PDB entry 6GFQ | X-ray diffraction, 1.40 A resolution | chains A and B of the 3 polymer chains in the assembly

Chain A (and B):
Name: Glyceraldehyde-3-phosphate dehydrogenase
From: Thermosynechococcus elongatus (strain BP-1)
Notes: EC 1.2.1.-; chain B of this document is another copy of the same molecule, construct and numbering; everything in this record applies to it too
Reference sequence: Q8DIW5 (Q8DIW5_THEEB); numbering as in UniProt (aligned over 1-337)
Sequence (339 residues; numbered -1 to 337; the number before each row is that of its first residue; numbers below 1 keep their minus sign (Gly-1 is residue -1)):
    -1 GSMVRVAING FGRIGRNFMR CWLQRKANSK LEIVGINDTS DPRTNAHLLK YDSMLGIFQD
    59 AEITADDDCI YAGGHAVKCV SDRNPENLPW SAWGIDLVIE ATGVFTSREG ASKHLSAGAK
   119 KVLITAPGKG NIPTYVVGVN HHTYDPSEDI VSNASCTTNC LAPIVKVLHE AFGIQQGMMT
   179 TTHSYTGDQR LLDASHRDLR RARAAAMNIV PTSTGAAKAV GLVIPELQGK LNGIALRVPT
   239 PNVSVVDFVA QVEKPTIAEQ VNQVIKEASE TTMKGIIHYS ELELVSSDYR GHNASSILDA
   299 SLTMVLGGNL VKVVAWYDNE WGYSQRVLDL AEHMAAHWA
Unresolved in the structure: -1
Differences from the reference sequence: expression tag (-1 to 0)
Metal / ion sites: Mg2+: Gly305, Asn307
Residues lining bound ligands: NAD (nicotinamide-adenine-dinucleotide): Asn7, Gly8, Phe9, Gly10, Arg11, Ile12, Asn35, Asp36, Thr37, Asp80, Arg81, Ala99, Thr100, Gly101, Val102, Phe103, Thr123, Ala124, Cys154, Thr184, Asn317, Glu318, Tyr321
From the paper describing this entry:
  - conformationally variable residues (side-chain flip): Arg81

How chain A and chain B interact:
Residue-residue contacts (16):
  His45(A) - Glu281(B)
  His45(A) - Leu282(B)
  Tyr49(A) - Leu280(B)
  Tyr49(A) - Leu282(B)  hydrophobic
  Tyr49(A) - Asp286(B)
  Ser51(A) - Ser285(B)  hydrogen bond
  Ser51(A) - Arg288(B)  hydrogen bond (backbone-side chain)
  Ile55(A) - Asp286(B)
  Leu280(A) - Tyr49(B)
  Glu281(A) - His45(B)
  Leu282(A) - His45(B)
  Leu282(A) - Tyr49(B)  hydrophobic
  Ser285(A) - Ser51(B)  hydrogen bond
  Asp286(A) - Tyr49(B)
  Asp286(A) - Ile55(B)
  Arg288(A) - Ser51(B)  hydrogen bond (side chain-backbone)
Also at the interface, not in a pair above, chain A (12 interface residues in all): Asp50, Gly54
Also at the interface, not in a pair above, chain B (12 interface residues in all): Asp50, Gly54

In short:
The chain A/chain B interface involves 12 residues from each chain, with 4 hydrogen bonds. Polar pairs include
Ser51(A)-Ser285(B) and Ser51(A)-Arg288(B). Chain A binds NAD. Gly305(A) and Asn307(A) coordinate Mg2+. The
paper reports conformational variability at Arg81(A).
Chain A and chain B are both Glyceraldehyde-3-phosphate dehydrogenase (Thermosynechococcus elongatus (strain
BP-1)); the structure, cyanobacterial GAPDH with NAD and CP12 bound, was determined by X-ray diffraction,
deposited together with 6GFO, 6GG7, 6GHL, 6GHR and 6GVE.
